PDB entry 7PEA | electron microscopy, 4.07 A resolution (low resolution: residue-level contacts below are approximate; hydrogen-bond / salt-bridge calls are withheld) | chains B and J of the 8 polymer chains in the assembly

== Chain B ==
Molecule: Serine/threonine-protein kinase mTOR
Source organism: Homo sapiens
Notes: EC 2.7.11.1
Reference sequence: P42345 (MTOR_HUMAN); residue numbers follow UniProt; this construct covers 1-16, 31-36, 54-355, 381-2549
Sequence (2549 residues; each row starts with the number of its first residue; X marks 56 residues of unknown identity (built as UNK)):
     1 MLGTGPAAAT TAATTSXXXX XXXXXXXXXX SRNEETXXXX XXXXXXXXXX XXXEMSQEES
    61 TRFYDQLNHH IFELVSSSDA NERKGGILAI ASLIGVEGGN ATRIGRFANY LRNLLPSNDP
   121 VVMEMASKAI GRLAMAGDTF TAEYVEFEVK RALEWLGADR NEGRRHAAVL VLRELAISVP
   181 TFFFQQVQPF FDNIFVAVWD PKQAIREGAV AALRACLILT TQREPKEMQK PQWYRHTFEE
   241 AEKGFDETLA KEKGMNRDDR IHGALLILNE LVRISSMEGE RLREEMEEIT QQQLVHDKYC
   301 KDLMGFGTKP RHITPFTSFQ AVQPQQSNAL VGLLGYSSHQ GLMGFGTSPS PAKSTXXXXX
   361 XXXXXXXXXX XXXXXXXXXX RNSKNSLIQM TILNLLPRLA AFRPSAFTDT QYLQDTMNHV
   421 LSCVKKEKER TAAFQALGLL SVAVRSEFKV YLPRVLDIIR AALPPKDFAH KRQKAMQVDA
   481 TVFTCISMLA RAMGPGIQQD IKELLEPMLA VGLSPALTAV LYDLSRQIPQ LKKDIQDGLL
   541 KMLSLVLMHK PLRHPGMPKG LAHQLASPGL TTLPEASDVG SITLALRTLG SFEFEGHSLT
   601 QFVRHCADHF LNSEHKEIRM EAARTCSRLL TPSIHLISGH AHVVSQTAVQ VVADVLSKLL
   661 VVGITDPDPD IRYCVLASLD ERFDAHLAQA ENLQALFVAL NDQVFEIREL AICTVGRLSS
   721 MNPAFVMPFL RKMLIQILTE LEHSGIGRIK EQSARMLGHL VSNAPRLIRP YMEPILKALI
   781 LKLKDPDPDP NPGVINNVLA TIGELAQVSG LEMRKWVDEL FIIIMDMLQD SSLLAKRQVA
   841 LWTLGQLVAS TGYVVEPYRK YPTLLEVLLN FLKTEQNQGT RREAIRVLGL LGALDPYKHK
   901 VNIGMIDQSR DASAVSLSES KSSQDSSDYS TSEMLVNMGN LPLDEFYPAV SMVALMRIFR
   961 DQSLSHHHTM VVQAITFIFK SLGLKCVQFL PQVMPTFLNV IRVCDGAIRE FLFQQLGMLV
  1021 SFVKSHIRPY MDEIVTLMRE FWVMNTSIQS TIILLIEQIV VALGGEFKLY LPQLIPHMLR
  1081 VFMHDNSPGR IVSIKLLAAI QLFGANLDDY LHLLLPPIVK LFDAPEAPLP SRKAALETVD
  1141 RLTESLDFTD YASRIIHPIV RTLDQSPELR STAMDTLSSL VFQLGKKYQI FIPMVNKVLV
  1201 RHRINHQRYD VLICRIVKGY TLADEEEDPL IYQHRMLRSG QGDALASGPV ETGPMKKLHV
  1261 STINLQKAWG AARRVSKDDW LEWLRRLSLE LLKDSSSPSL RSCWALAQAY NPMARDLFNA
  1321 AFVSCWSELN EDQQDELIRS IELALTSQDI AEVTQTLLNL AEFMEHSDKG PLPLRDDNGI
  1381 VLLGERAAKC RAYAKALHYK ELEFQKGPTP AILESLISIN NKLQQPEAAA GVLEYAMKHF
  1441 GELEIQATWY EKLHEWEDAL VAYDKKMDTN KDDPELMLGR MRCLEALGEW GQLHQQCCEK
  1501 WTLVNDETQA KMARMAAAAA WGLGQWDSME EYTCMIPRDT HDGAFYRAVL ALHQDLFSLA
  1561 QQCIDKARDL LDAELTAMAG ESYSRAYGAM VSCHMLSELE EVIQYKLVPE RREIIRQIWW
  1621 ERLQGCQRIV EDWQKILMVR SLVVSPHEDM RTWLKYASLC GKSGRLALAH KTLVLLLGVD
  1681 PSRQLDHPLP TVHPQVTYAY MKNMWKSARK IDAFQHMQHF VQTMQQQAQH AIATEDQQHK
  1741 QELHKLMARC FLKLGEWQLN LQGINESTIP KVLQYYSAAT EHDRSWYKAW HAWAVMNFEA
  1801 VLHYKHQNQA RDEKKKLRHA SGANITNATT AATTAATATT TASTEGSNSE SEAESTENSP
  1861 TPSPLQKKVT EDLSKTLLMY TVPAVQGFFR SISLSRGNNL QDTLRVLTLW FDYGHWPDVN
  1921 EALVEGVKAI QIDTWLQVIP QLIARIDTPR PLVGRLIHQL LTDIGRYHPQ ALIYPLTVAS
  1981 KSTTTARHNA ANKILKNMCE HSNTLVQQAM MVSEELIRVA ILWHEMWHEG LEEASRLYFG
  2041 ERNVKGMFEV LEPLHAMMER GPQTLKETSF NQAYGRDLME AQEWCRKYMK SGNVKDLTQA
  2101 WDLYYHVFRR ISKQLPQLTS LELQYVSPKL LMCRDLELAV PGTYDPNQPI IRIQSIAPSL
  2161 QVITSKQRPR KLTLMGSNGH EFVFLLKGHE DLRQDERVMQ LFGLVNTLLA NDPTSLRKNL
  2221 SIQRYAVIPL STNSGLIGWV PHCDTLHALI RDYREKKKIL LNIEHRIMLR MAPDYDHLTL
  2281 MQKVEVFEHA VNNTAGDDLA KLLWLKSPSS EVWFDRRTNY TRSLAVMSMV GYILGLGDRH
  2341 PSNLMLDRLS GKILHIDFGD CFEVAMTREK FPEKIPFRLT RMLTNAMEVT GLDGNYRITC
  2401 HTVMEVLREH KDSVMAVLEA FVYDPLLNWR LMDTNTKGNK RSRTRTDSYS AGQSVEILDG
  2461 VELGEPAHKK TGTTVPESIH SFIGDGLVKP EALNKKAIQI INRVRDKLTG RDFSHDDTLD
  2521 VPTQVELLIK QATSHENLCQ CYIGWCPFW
Not modelled in the structure: 1-16, 31-36, 54-59, 75-81, 157-161, 224-232, 247-257, 290-303, 318-355, 381-385, 405-409, 467-477, 492-496, 550-577, 596-598, 634-643, 787-790, 904-932, 1223-1260, 1815-1866, 2437-2491
Small-molecule neighbours: inositol hexakisphosphate (IHP): R1628, K1655, S1658, K1662, Y1698, K1702, K1706, R1749, K1753, W1786, K1788
UniProt features mapped onto this chain:
  - modified residue: M1 (N-acetylmethionine), S567 (Phosphoserine), T1162 (Phosphothreonine), K1218 (N6-acetyllysine), S1261 (Phosphoserine), S2159 (Phosphoserine), T2164 (Phosphothreonine), T2173 (Phosphothreonine), T2446 (Phosphothreonine), S2448 (Phosphoserine), S2478 (Phosphoserine), S2481 (Phosphoserine)
  - natural variant: A8 (A8S: In a lung large cell carcinoma sample), M135 (M135T: In a metastatic melanoma sample), R624 (R624H: In FCORD2; uncertain significance), D1376 (D1376E: Found in a patient with focal epilepsy; uncertain significance), Y1450 (Y1450D: In FCORD2), W1456 (W1456G: In FCORD2), A1459 (A1459D: In FCORD2; A1459S: In FCORD2; uncertain significance), L1460 (L1460P: In FCORD2), C1483 (C1483R: In FCORD2), W1490 (W1490R: In SKS), M1595 (M1595I: In SKS), R1709 (R1709H: In FCORD2; uncertain significance), 13 further natural variant entries in UniProt
  - region: V2162 to R2168 (G-loop), K2258 to G2296 (Interaction with MLST8), G2335 to N2343 (Catalytic loop), H2355 to T2380 (Activation loop)
  - binding site (1D-myo-inositol hexakisphosphate): K1662, K1702, R1749
  - binding site (ATP): S2165, Q2167, L2185, K2187, E2190, Y2225, G2238, W2239, V2240, T2245, M2345, I2356
  - binding site (Mg(2+)): N2343, D2357
  - cross-link: K2066 (Glycyl lysine isopeptide (Lys-Gly) (interchain with G-Cter in ubiquitin))
  - mutagenesis: K2066 (K2066R: Complete loss ubiquitination by the SCF(FBXO22) complex), S2159 (S2159A: Reduces mTORC1-associated S-2481 autophosphorylation; when associated with A-2164. Reduced activity of the mTORC1 complex; S2159D: Mimics phosphorylation ...), T2164 (T2164A: Reduces mTORC1-associated S-2481 autophosphorylation; when associated with A-2159; T2164E: Stronger phosphorylation of RPS6KB1; when associated with D-2159), T2173 (T2173A: Increased mTOR kinase activity), H2340 (H2340A: Barely detectable kinase activity), D2357 (D2357E: Kinase-dead mutant, loss of interaction with TM4SF5 and loss of lysosome membrane localization; when associated with I-2364), V2364 (V2364I: Kinase-dead mutant, loss of interaction with TM4SF5 and loss of lysosome membrane localization; when associated with E-2357)

== Chain J ==
Molecule: DEP domain-containing mTOR-interacting protein
Source organism: Homo sapiens
Reference sequence: Q8TB45 (DPTOR_HUMAN); residue numbers follow UniProt; this construct covers 1-409
Sequence (409 residues; each row starts with the number of its first residue):
     1 MEEGGSTGSA GSDSSTSGSG GAQQRELERM AEVLVTGEQL RLRLHEEKVI KDRRHHLKTY
    61 PNCFVAKELI DWLIEHKEAS DRETAIKLMQ KLADRGIIHH VCDEHKEFKD VKLFYRFRKD
   121 DGTFPLDNEV KAFMRGQRLY EKLMSPENTL LQPREEEGVK YERTFMASEF LDWLVQEGEA
   181 TTRKEAEQLC HRLMEHGIIQ HVSSKHPFVD SNLLYQFRMN FRRRRRLMEL LNEKSPSSQE
   241 THDSPFCLRK QSHDNRKSTS FMSVSPSKEI KIVSAVRRSS MSSCGSSGYF SSSPTLSSSP
   301 PVLCNPKSVL KRPVTSEELL TPGAPYARKT FTIVGDAVGW GFVVRGSKPC HIQAVDPSGP
   361 AAAAGMKVCQ FVVSVNGLNV LHVDYRTVNN LILTGPRTIV MEVMEELEC
Not modelled in the structure: 1-303
Sequence notes: variant S204 (Asn in Q8TB45), N389 (Ser in Q8TB45)
UniProt features mapped onto this chain:
  - motif: F217 to S235 (DDEX motif), S286 to S291 (BetaTrCP degron motif)
  - modified residue: M1 (N-acetylmethionine), S235 (Phosphoserine), T241 (Phosphothreonine), S244 (Phosphoserine), S258 (Phosphoserine), T259 (Phosphothreonine), S263 (Phosphoserine), S265 (Phosphoserine), S280 (Phosphoserine), S282 (Phosphoserine), S283 (Phosphoserine), S286 (Phosphoserine), S287 (Phosphoserine), Y289 (Phosphotyrosine), S291 (Phosphoserine), S293 (Phosphoserine), T295 (Phosphothreonine), S297 (Phosphoserine), S298 (Phosphoserine), S299 (Phosphoserine)
  - natural variant: N389 (S389N: this construct carries the variant)
  - mutagenesis: R53 (R53A: Decreased phosphatidic acid-binding), R54 (R54A: Decreased phosphatidic acid-binding), K58 (K58A: Decreased phosphatidic acid-binding), R225 (R225A: Decreased phosphatidic acid-binding), L231 (L231D: Decreased phosphatidic acid-binding), S235 (S235A: Decreased phosphorylation, leading to impaired deubiquitination by USP7; S235D: Mimics phosphorylation, leading to slightly increased stability), T241 (T241A: In mutant 13A; abolished phosphorylation, leading to promote interaction with MTOR without affecting ability to bind phosphatidic acid ...), S244 (S244A: In mutant 13A; abolished phosphorylation, leading to promote interaction with MTOR without affecting ability to bind phosphatidic acid ...), S258 (S258A: In mutant 13A; abolished phosphorylation, leading to promote interaction with MTOR without affecting ability to bind phosphatidic acid ...), T259 (T259A: In mutant 13A; abolished phosphorylation, leading to promote interaction with MTOR without affecting ability to bind phosphatidic acid ...), S263 (S263A: In mutant 13A; abolished phosphorylation, leading to promote interaction with MTOR without affecting ability to bind phosphatidic acid ...), S265 (S265A: In mutant 13A; abolished phosphorylation, leading to promote interaction with MTOR without affecting ability to bind phosphatidic acid ...), 13 further mutagenesis entries in UniProt

== How chain B and chain J interact ==
Residue-residue contacts (41):
  F306(B) - D336(J)
  F306(B) - R397(J)
  H1494(B) - N305(J)
  C1498(B) - C304(J)
  C1498(B) - N305(J)
  W1501(B) - K307(J)
  Q1525(B) - N305(J)
  D1527(B) - R345(J)
  D1527(B) - Y385(J)
  S1528(B) - N305(J)
  E1530(B) - V343(J)
  E1530(B) - R345(J)
  E1531(B) - K307(J)
  E1531(B) - R345(J)
  E1531(B) - Q353(J)
  C1534(B) - V343(J)
  C1534(B) - D356(J)
  M1535(B) - A354(J)
  M1535(B) - V355(J)
  R1538(B) - D336(J)
  R1538(B) - V338(J)
  R1538(B) - G339(J)
  R1538(B) - W340(J)
  R1538(B) - G341(J)
  R1538(B) - D356(J)
  R1538(B) - G359(J)
  R1538(B) - P360(J)
  R1547(B) - V338(J)
  R1547(B) - D356(J)
  Q1554(B) - L393(J)
  L1556(B) - L393(J)
  L1559(B) - A337(J)
  L1559(B) - V338(J)
  Q1562(B) - D336(J)
  Q1562(B) - A337(J)
  Q1562(B) - R397(J)
  C1563(B) - A337(J)
  C1563(B) - V338(J)
  K1566(B) - D336(J)
  K1566(B) - A337(J)
  K1566(B) - V338(J)
Also at the interface, not in a pair above, chain B (21 interface residues in all): M304, I1536

== Overview ==
The interface between chain B and chain J involves 21 residues on one side and 20 on the other. Bound to chain
B: inositol hexakisphosphate.
Here chain B is Serine/threonine-protein kinase mTOR and chain J is DEP domain-containing mTOR-interacting
protein, both from Homo sapiens. Entry 7PEA (cryo-EM structure of DEPTOR bound to human mTOR complex 1,
overall refinement) was determined by electron microscopy, deposited together with 7PE7, 7PE8, 7PE9, 7PEB and
7PEC.
